Entry 4LEE (X-ray diffraction, 3.00 A resolution); this record covers chain A.

Chain A:
Protein: Agglutinin-like protein 3
Source organism: Candida albicans
Notes: fragment: NT-Als3 (N-terminal domain
UniProtKB: O74623 (ALS3_CANAX); residues 1-313 here correspond to UniProt positions 18-330 (UniProt number = residue number + 17)
Sequence (314 residues; row label = number of the first residue in the row; numbering starts at 0):
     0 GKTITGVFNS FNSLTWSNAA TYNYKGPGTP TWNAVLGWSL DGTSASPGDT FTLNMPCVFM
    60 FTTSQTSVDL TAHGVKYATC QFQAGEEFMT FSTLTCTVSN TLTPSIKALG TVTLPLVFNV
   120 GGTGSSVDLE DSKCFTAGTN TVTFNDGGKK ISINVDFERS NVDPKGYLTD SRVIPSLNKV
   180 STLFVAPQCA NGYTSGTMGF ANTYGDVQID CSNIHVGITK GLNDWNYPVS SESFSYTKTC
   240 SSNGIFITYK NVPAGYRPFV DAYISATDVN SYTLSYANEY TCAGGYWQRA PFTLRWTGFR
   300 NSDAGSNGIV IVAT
Unresolved in the structure: 313
Sequence notes: expression tag (0); engineered mutation Met-59 (Lys76 in O74623), Val-116 (Ala133 in O74623), Phe-298 (Tyr315 in O74623)
Cystine bridges: Cys-56/Cys-133, Cys-79/Cys-95, Cys-188/Cys-281, Cys-210/Cys-239
Reported in the primary citation:
  - mutagenesis - S170Y: unchanged stability (proposed by the authors, not directly observed)

In short:
The paper reports that S170Y leaves stability unchanged.
Chain A is Agglutinin-like protein 3 (Candida albicans); the structure, Structure of the Als3 adhesin from
Candida albicans, residues 1-313 (mature sequence), triple mutant in the ..., was determined by X-ray
diffraction, deposited together with 4LEB.
